PDB entry 1AKC | X-ray diffraction, 2.30 A resolution | chain A

# Chain A
Protein: Aspartate aminotransferase
Organism: Gallus gallus
Notes: EC 2.6.1.1
UniProt: P00508 (AATM_CHICK); the construct has insertions or renumbered stretches relative to UniProt, so the offset changes along the chain: 3-64 = UniProt 23-84; 66-126 = UniProt 85-145; 133-152 = UniProt 148-167; 154-406 = UniProt 168-420; 1 more segments
Chain sequence (401 residues; numbered 3 to 410; 7 numbers in that range are skipped by the numbering (no residue carries them; nothing is unmodelled there); the number before each row is that of its first residue):
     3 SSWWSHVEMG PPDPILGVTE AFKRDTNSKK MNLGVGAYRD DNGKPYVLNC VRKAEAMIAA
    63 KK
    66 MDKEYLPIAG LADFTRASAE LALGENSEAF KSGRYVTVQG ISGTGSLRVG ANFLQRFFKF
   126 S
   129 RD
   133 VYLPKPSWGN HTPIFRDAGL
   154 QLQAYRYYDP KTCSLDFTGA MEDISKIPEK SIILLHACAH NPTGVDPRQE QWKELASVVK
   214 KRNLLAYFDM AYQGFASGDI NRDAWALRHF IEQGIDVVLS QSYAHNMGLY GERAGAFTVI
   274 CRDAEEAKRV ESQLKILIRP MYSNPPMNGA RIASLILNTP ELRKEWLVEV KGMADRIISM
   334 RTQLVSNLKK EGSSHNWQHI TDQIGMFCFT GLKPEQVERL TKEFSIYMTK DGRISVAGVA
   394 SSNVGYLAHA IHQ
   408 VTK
Construct notes: conflict P47 (Ser67 in P00508), H258 (Lys272 in P00508)
Ligand contacts: pyridoxyl-glutamic acid-5'-monophosphate (PPE; 4-[(1,3-dicarboxy-propylamino)-methyl]-3-hydroxy-2-methyl-5-phosphonooxymethyl-pyridinium): I17, L18, G36, V37, G38, Y70, S107, G108, T109, L112, W140, H143, H189, N194, D222, A224, Y225, S255, A257, H258, R266, R292, S296, F360, R386
UniProt features mapped onto this chain:
  - binding site (substrate): G38, W140, N194, R386

# Overview
Ligands of chain A: pyridoxyl-glutamic acid-5'-monophosphate. From UniProt: 4 substrate-binding residues.
Chain A is Aspartate aminotransferase (Gallus gallus); the structure, Structural basis for the catalytic
activity of aspartate aminotransferase K258H lacking its pyridoxal-5'-phosphate-binding lysine residue, was
determined by X-ray diffraction (same publication as 1AIA, 1AIB, 1AIC, 1AKA and 1AKB).
